PDB entry 5CJX | X-ray diffraction, 3.58 A resolution | chains G and K of the 12 polymer chains in the assembly

Chain G:
Protein: BG505 Env gp120
From: Human immunodeficiency virus 1
Reference sequence: Q2N0S6 (Q2N0S6_9HIV1); the construct has insertions or renumbered stretches relative to UniProt, so the offset changes along the chain: 33-133 = UniProt 32-132; 142-181 = UniProt 133-172; 192-309 = UniProt 191-308; 312-320 = UniProt 309-317; 2 more segments
Chain sequence (479 residues; numbered 33 to 513 plus 31 insertion-coded residues; 33 numbers in that range are skipped by the numbering (no residue carries them; nothing is unmodelled there); the number before each row is that of its first residue; a row labelled like 181A-181R holds insertion residues (181A, then the next letters in order)):
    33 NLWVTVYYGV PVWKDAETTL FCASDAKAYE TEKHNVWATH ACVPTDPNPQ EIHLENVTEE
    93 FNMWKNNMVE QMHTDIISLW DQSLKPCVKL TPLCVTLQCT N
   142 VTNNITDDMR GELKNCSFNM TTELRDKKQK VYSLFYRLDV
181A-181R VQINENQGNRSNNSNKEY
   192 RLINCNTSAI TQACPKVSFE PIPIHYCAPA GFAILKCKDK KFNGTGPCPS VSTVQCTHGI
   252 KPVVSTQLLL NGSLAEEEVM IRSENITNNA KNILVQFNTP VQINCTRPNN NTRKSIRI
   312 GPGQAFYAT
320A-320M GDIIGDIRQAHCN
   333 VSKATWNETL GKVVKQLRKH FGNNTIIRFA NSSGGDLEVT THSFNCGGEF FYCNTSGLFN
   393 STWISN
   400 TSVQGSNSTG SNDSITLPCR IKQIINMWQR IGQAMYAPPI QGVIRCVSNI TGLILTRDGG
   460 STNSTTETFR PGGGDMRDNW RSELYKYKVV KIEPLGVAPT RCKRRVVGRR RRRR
Unresolved in the structure: 58-68, 126-129, 142-150, 181A-181R, 320A-320M, 400-413, 459-462, 506-513
Construct notes: engineered mutation Asn320M (Thr330 in Q2N0S6), Cys501 (Ala498 in Q2N0S6); expression tag (509-513)
Disulfide bonds: Cys54-Cys74, Cys119-Cys205, Cys131-Cys157, Cys218-Cys247, Cys228-Cys239, Cys378-Cys445, Cys385-Cys418
Covalently attached groups: glycan linked to Asn234, Asn276; N-acetylglucosamine (NAG) linked to Asn262, Asn295
What the authors report for this chain:
  - post-translational modification sites: Asn234, Asn276

Chain K:
Protein: BG505 Env gp120
From: Human immunodeficiency virus 1
Reference sequence: Q2N0S6 (Q2N0S6_9HIV1); the construct has insertions or renumbered stretches relative to UniProt, so the offset changes along the chain: 33-133 = UniProt 32-132; 142-184 = UniProt 133-175; 193-309 = UniProt 192-308; 312-320 = UniProt 309-317; 2 more segments
Chain sequence (479 residues; numbered 33 to 513 plus 25 insertion-coded residues; 27 numbers in that range are skipped by the numbering (no residue carries them; nothing is unmodelled there); the number before each row is that of its first residue; a row labelled like 184A-184P holds insertion residues (184A, then the next letters in order)):
    33 NLWVTVYYGV PVWKDAETTL FCASDAKAYE TEKHNVWATH ACVPTDPNPQ EIHLENVTEE
    93 FNMWKNNMVE QMHTDIISLW DQSLKPCVKL TPLCVTLQCT N
   142 VTNNITDDMR GELKNCSFNM TTELRDKKQK VYSLFYRLDV VQI
184A-184P NENQGNRSNNSNKEYR
   193 LINCNTSAIT QACPKVSFEP IPIHYCAPAG FAILKCKDKK FNGTGPCPSV STVQCTHGIK
   253 PVVSTQLLLN GSLAEEEVMI RSENITNNAK NILVQFNTPV QINCTRPNNN TRKSIRI
   312 GPGQAFYAT
320A-320I GDIIGDIRQ
   329 AHCNVSKATW NETLGKVVKQ LRKHFGNNTI IRFANSSGGD LEVTTHSFNC GGEFFYCNTS
   389 GLFNSTWISN
   400 TSVQGSNSTG SNDSITLPCR IKQIINMWQR IGQAMYAPPI QGVIRCVSNI TGLILTRDGG
   460 STNSTTETFR PGGGDMRDNW RSELYKYKVV KIEPLGVAPT RCKRRVVGRR RRRR
Unresolved in the structure: 59-69, 142-153, 184A-184P, 320A-320I, 400-412, 460-464, 506-513
Construct notes: engineered mutation Asn332 (Thr330 in Q2N0S6), Cys501 (Ala498 in Q2N0S6); expression tag (509-513)
Disulfide bonds: Cys54-Cys74, Cys119-Cys205, Cys126-Cys196, Cys131-Cys157, Cys218-Cys247, Cys228-Cys239, Cys296-Cys331, Cys378-Cys445, Cys385-Cys418
Covalently attached groups: glycan linked to Asn234, Asn276; N-acetylglucosamine (NAG) linked to Asn262, Asn295
What the authors report for this chain:
  - post-translational modification sites: Asn234, Asn276

Chain G / chain K interface:
Contacting residue pairs (7; chain G residue first):
  Arg192(G) - Leu165(K)
  Cys196(G) - Pro313(K)  hydrophobic
  Cys196(G) - Gly314(K)
  Thr198(G) - Gly314(K)
  Ser199(G) - Pro313(K)
  Ser199(G) - Gly314(K)
  Ala200(G) - Pro313(K)
Interface residues without a listed pair, chain G (7 interface residues in all): Thr123, Pro124
Interface residues without a listed pair, chain K (5 interface residues in all): Glu164, Arg166

Summary:
The interface between chain G and chain K involves 7 residues on one side and 5 on the other.
N-acetylglucosamine is covalently linked to Asn262(G) and Asn295(G). N-acetylglucosamine is covalently linked
to Asn262(K) and Asn295(K). The paper reports modification sites Asn234(G), Asn276(G) and Asn234(K) among
others.
Chain G and chain K are both BG505 Env gp120 (Human immunodeficiency virus 1); the structure, Crystal
structure of 8ANC195 Fab in complex with BG505 SOSIP.664 HIV-1 Env trimer, was determined by X-ray
diffraction.
